Entry 6LE4 (X-ray diffraction, 3.10 A resolution); this record covers chains A and D of the 4 polymer chains in the assembly.

== Chain A (and D) ==
Protein: Cystathionine gamma-lyase
Source organism: Lactobacillus plantarum
Notes: fragment: Cystathionine gamma-lyase; chain D of this document is another copy of the same molecule, construct and numbering; everything in this record applies to it too
UniProtKB: A0A162EFJ4 (A0A162EFJ4_LACPN); residues 1-381 here = UniProt positions 1-381
Amino-acid sequence (389 residues; row label = number of the first residue in the row):
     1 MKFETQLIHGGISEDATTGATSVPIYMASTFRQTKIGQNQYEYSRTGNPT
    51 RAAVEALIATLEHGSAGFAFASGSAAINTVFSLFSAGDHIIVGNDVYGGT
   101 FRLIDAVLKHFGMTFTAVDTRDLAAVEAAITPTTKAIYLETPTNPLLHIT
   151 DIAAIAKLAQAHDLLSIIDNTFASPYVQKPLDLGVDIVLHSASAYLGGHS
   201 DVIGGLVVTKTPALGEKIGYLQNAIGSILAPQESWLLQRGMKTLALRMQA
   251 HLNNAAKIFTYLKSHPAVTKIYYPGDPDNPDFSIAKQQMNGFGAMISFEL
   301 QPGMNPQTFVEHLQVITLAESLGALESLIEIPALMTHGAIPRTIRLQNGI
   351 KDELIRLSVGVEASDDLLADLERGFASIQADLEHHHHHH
Not modelled in the structure: 381-389
Sequence notes: engineered mutation Ala194 (Lys in A0A162EFJ4); expression tag (382-389)
Residues lining bound ligands:
  - cystathionine (E9U; (2S)-4-[(2R)-2-azanyl-3-oxidanyl-3-oxidanylidene-propyl]sulfanyl-2-[(E)-[2-methyl-3-oxidanyl-5-(phosphonooxymethyl)pyridin-4-yl]methylideneamino]butanoic acid), molecule 1: Glu42, Tyr43, Arg45, Thr46, Asn223
  - cystathionine (E9U), molecule 2: Ser72, Gly73, Ser74, Ile77, Tyr97, Arg102, Glu140, Asn144, Asp169, Thr171, Phe172, Ser191, Ser193, Ile203, Gly204, Glu320, Ser321, Leu322, Thr336, Arg356
What the authors report for this chain:
  - binding site for cystathionine: Glu42, Tyr43, Arg45, Thr46, Gly73, Ser74, Tyr97, Arg102, Asn144, Asp169, Ser191, Ser193, Asn223, Glu320, Ser321, Arg356
  - catalytic residues: Tyr97 (proposed by the authors, not directly observed)
  - mutagenesis - Y97F (88-fold): decreased catalytic activity (cystathionase activity)
  - mutagenesis - Y97F (11-fold): increased catalytic activity (l-cysteine beta-lyase activity)
  - mutagenesis - Y97F: decreased catalytic activity (l-homocysteine gamma-lyase activity)
  - specificity-determining residues: Glu320 (by similarity / conservation)
  - mutagenesis - Y97F (88-fold): decreased catalytic activity on cystathionase
  - mutagenesis - Y97F (11-fold): increased catalytic activity on l-cysteine
  - mutagenesis - Y97F: decreased catalytic activity on l-homocysteine

== Chain A / chain D interface ==
Contacting residue pairs (67):
  Met1(A) - Val315(D)  hydrophobic
  Met1(A) - Asp366(D)
  Lys2(A) - Ala363(D)
  Lys2(A) - Asp365(D)  salt bridge
  Lys2(A) - Asp366(D)  hydrogen bond (backbone-side chain)
  Glu4(A) - Val361(D)
  Glu4(A) - Glu362(D)
  Thr5(A) - Val315(D)
  Thr5(A) - Glu362(D)
  Thr5(A) - Ala363(D)  hydrogen bond (side chain-backbone)
  Thr5(A) - Asp366(D)  hydrogen bond
  Ile8(A) - Leu325(D)  hydrophobic
  Ile8(A) - Glu326(D)
  His9(A) - Val315(D)
  His9(A) - Glu326(D)
  His9(A) - Glu362(D)  salt bridge
  Thr21(A) - Ser200(D)  hydrogen bond
  Thr21(A) - Glu326(D)
  Ser22(A) - Asp201(D)
  Gly197(A) - Arg239(D)  hydrogen bond (backbone-side chain)
  His199(A) - Arg239(D)
  His199(A) - Thr243(D)
  Ser200(A) - Thr21(D)  hydrogen bond
  Asp201(A) - Ser22(D)
  Asp201(A) - Trp235(D)
  Asp201(A) - Arg239(D)  salt bridge
  Gln232(A) - Gln232(D)
  Trp235(A) - Asp201(D)
  Trp235(A) - Leu236(D)  hydrophobic
  Leu236(A) - Trp235(D)  hydrophobic
  Leu236(A) - Arg239(D)
  Arg239(A) - Gly197(D)
  Arg239(A) - His199(D)
  Arg239(A) - Asp201(D)  salt bridge
  Arg239(A) - Leu236(D)
  Arg239(A) - Arg239(D)
  Arg239(A) - Gly240(D)
  Gly240(A) - Arg239(D)
  Lys242(A) - Leu325(D)
  Thr243(A) - His199(D)
  Thr243(A) - Arg247(D)
  Leu246(A) - Leu246(D)
  Leu246(A) - Arg247(D)
  Leu246(A) - Ala250(D)  hydrophobic
  Leu246(A) - Val361(D)  hydrophobic
  Arg247(A) - Thr243(D)
  Arg247(A) - Leu246(D)
  Ala250(A) - Leu246(D)  hydrophobic
  Val315(A) - Thr5(D)
  Val315(A) - His9(D)
  Leu325(A) - Ile8(D)  hydrophobic
  Leu325(A) - Lys242(D)
  Glu326(A) - Ile8(D)
  Glu326(A) - His9(D)
  Glu326(A) - Thr21(D)
  Val361(A) - Glu4(D)
  Val361(A) - Leu246(D)  hydrophobic
  Glu362(A) - Glu4(D)
  Glu362(A) - Thr5(D)
  Glu362(A) - Ile8(D)
  Glu362(A) - His9(D)  salt bridge
  Ala363(A) - Lys2(D)
  Ala363(A) - Thr5(D)  hydrogen bond (backbone-side chain)
  Asp365(A) - Lys2(D)  salt bridge
  Asp366(A) - Met1(D)
  Asp366(A) - Lys2(D)  hydrogen bond (side chain-backbone)
  Asp366(A) - Thr5(D)  hydrogen bond
Other interface residues (no listed pair), chain A (31 interface residues in all): Val202
Other interface residues (no listed pair), chain D (31 interface residues in all): Val202

== In short ==
The chain A/chain D interface involves 31 residues from each chain, with 9 hydrogen bonds and 6 salt bridges.
Polar contacts include Lys2(A)-Asp365(D), His9(A)-Glu362(D) and Asp201(A)-Arg239(D). Chain A binds
cystathionine. The paper reports the catalytic residue Tyr97(A); Y97F of chain A reduces catalytic activity
(cystathionase activity).
Both chains are Cystathionine gamma-lyase (Lactobacillus plantarum). Entry 6LE4 (Crystal structure of
cystathionine gamma-lyase from Lactobacillus plantarum complexed with cystathionine) was determined by X-ray
diffraction together with 6LDO from the same study.
